Entry 6CIZ (X-ray diffraction, 2.60 A resolution); this record covers chain A.

== Chain A ==
Name: Steroid 17-alpha-hydroxylase/17,20 lyase
Source organism: Homo sapiens
Notes: EC 1.14.14.19, 1.14.14.32
Reference sequence: P05093 (CP17A_HUMAN); residue numbers follow UniProt; this construct covers 24-508
Chain sequence (494 residues; each row starts with the number of its first residue):
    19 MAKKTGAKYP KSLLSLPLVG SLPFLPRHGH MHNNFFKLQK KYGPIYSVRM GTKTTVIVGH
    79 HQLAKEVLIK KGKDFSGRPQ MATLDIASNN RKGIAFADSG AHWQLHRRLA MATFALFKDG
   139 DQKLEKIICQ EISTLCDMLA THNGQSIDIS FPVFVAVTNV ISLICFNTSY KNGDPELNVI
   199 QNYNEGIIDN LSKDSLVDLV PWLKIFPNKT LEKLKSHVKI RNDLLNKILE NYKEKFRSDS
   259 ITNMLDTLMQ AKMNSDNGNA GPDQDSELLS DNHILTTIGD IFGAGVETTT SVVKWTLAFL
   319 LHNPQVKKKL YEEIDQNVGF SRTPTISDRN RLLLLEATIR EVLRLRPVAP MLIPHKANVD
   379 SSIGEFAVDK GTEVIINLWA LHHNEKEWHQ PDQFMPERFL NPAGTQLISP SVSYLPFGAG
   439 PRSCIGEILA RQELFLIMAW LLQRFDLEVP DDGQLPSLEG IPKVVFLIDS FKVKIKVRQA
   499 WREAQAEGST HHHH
Unresolved in the structure: 19-29, 275-281, 505-512
Sequence notes: initiating methionine (19); expression tag (20-23, 509-512)
Metal / ion sites: heme Fe: Cys442 (together with 3NR)
Ligand contacts:
  - 3NR (6-cyano-17-(3-pyridyl)-androst-5,16-dien-3-ol): Ala105, Ala113, Phe114, Tyr201, Asn202, Ile205, Ile206, Leu209, Arg239, Gly297, Asp298, Gly301, Ala302, Glu305, Thr306, Val366, Ala367, Ile371, Val482, Val483
  - heme (HEM): Leu86, Arg96, Ile112, Ala113, Trp121, Arg125, Phe132, Ile299, Ala302, Gly303, Thr306, Thr307, Val310, Leu361, Val366, Ala367, Leu370, Ile371, His373, Pro434, Phe435, Gly436, Pro439, Arg440, Ser441, Cys442, Ile443, Gly444, Leu447, Ala448, Leu452
Curated features (UniProtKB/Swiss-Prot):
  - binding site (substrate): Asn202
  - binding site (heme): Cys442
  - natural variant: Pro35 (P35L: In AH5), Phe53 (deletion: In AH5), Tyr64 (Y64S: In AH5), Phe93 (F93C: In AH5), Arg96 (R96Q: In AH5; R96W: In AH5), Ser106 (S106P: In AH5), Ile112 (I112II: In AH5), Phe114 (F114V: In AH5), Asp116 (D116V: In AH5), Trp121 (W121R: In AH5 loss of activity), Ala174 (A174E: In AH5), Asn177 (N177D: In AH5), 13 further natural variant entries in UniProt
  - mutagenesis: Ala105 (A105L: Increases the affinity for progesterone, resulting in preferential hydroxylation of progesterone at C17 over C16; increases the catalytic efficiency in the 17,20 lyase reaction)
From the paper describing this entry:
  - binding site for 3NR: Asn202, Arg239, Asp298

== In short ==
Chain A binds heme and compound 3NR. Curated annotation (UniProt) lists substrate-binding residue Asn202,
heme-binding residue Cys442 and one mutagenesis site. From the paper: a binding site for 3NR at Asn202, Arg239
and Asp298.
Chain A is Steroid 17-alpha-hydroxylase/17,20 lyase (Homo sapiens); the structure, Human Cytochrome P450 17A1
in complex with inhibitor: abiraterone C6 nitrile, was determined by X-ray diffraction together with 6CHI and
6CIR from the same study.
